Entry 2JFH (X-ray diffraction, 1.97 A resolution); this record covers chain A.

[Chain A]
Molecule: Udp-N-acetylmuramoyl-alanine-D-glutamate ligase
Source organism: Escherichia coli
Notes: EC 6.3.2.9
UniProt: P14900 (MURD_ECOLI); residue numbers follow UniProt; this construct covers 1-437
Chain sequence (445 residues; each row starts with the number of its first residue; numbering starts at 0):
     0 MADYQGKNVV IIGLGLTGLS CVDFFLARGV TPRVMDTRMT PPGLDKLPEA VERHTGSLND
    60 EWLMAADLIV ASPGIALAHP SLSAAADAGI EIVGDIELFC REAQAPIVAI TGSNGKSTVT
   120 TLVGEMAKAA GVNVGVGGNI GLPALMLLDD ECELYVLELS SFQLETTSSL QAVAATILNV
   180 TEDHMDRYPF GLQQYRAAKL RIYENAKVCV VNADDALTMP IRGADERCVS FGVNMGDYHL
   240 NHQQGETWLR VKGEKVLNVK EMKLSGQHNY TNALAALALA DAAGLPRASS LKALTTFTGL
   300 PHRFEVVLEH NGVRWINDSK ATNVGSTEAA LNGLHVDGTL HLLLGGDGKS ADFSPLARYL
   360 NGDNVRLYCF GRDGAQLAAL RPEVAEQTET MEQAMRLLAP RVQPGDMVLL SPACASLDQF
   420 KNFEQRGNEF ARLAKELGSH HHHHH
Not modelled in the structure: 0, 221-225, 241-244, 441-444
Modified positions: Lys198 (lysine nz-carboxylic acid; KCX)
Cystine bridges: Cys208-Cys227
Small-molecule neighbours: LK1 (N-[(6-butoxynaphthalen-2-yl)sulfonyl]-L-glutamic acid): Ile11, Gly12, Asp35, Thr36, Arg37, Gly73, Phe161, His183, Thr321, Lys348, Ala414, Ser415, Leu416, Asn421, Phe422

[In short]
Ligands of chain A: compound LK1.
Chain A is Udp-N-acetylmuramoyl-alanine-D-glutamate ligase (Escherichia coli); the structure, Crystal
structure of MurD ligase in complex with L-Glu containing sulfonamide inhibitor, was determined by X-ray
diffraction together with 2JFF and 2JFG from the same study.
